Entry 1CC2 (X-ray diffraction, 2.20 A resolution); this record covers chain A.

Chain A:
Name: Protein (cholesterol oxidase)
Organism: Streptomyces sp
Notes: EC 1.1.3.6; engineered mutation(s): H447Q
UniProtKB: P12676 (CHOD_STRS0); residues 6-509 here correspond to UniProt positions 43-546 (UniProt number = residue number + 37)
Amino-acid sequence (504 residues; each row starts with the number of its first residue):
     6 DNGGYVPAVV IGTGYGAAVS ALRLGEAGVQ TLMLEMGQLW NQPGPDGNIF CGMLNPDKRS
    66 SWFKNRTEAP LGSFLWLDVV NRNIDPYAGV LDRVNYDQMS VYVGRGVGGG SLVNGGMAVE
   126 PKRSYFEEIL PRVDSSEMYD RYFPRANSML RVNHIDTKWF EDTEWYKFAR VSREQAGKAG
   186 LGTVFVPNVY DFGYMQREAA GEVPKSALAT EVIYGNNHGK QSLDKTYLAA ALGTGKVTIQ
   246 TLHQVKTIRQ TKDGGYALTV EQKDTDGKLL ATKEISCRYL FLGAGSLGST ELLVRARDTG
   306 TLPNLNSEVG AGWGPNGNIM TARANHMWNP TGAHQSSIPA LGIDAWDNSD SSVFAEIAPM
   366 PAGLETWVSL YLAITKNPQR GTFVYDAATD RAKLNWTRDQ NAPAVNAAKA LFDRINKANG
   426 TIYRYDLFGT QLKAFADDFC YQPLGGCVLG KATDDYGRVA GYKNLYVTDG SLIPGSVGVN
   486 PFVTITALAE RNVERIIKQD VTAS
Disordered / not traced: 6-8, 507-509
Curated features (UniProtKB/Swiss-Prot):
  - active site: E361 (Proton acceptor)
  - binding site (FAD): Y20, G21, E40, G115, N119, G120, M122, V250, G475, F487
Ligand contacts: FAD (flavin-adenine dinucleotide): I16, G17, T18, G19, Y20, G21, L39, E40, M41, L96, Y107, V108, G109, R110, G111, G114, G115, S116, V118, N119, G120, G121, M122, I218, H248, Q249, V250, G288, A289, G290, S291, G293, L297, Y446, Q447, D474, G475, N485, P486, F487, I490

In short:
Bound to chain A: flavin-adenine dinucleotide. Curated annotation (UniProt) lists active-site residue E361 and
10 FAD-binding residues.
Chain A is Protein (cholesterol oxidase) (Streptomyces sp); the structure, Cholesterol oxidase from
streptomyces his447gln mutant, was determined by X-ray diffraction, deposited together with 1CBO, 1B8S and
1B4V.
